7KFM - chains A and B; structure by X-ray diffraction, 1.75 A resolution.

Chain A (and B):
Name: Dehaloperoxidase B
Organism: Amphitrite ornata
Notes: chain B of this document is another copy of the same molecule, construct and numbering; everything in this record applies to it too
UniProtKB: Q9NAV7 (Q9NAV7_9ANNE); residues 1-137 here correspond to UniProt positions 2-138 (UniProt number = residue number + 1)
Amino-acid sequence (137 residues; numbered 1 to 137; the number before each row is that of its first residue):
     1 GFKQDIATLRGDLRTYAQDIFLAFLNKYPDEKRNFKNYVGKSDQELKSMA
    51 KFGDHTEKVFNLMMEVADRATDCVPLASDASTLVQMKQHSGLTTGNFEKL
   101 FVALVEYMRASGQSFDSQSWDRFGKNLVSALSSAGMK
Bound ions: heme Fe: H89 (together with 2-(2-methoxyethoxy)ethanol, oxygen molecule)
Ligand contacts:
  - heme (HEM): F24, E31, N34, F35, H55, K58, V59, L62, M63, L83, M86, Q88, H89, L92, N96, F97, L100, L127
  - oxygen molecule / 2-(2-methoxyethoxy)ethanol: F21, F35, H55, T56, V59, F60, M63, L100
From the paper describing this entry:
  - heme coordination: H55, H89
  - contacts within the chain: F35-Y38 (pi stacking), L83-H89 (hydrogen bond)
  - binding site for 2-(2-methoxyethoxy)ethanol: F21, H55, F60

Interface between chain A and chain B:
Contacting residue pairs (18):
  A7(A) with E65(B)
  R10(A) with R10(B); N61(B); E65(B); D68(B), salt bridge
  G11(A) with N61(B), hydrogen bond (backbone-side chain); E65(B), hydrogen bond (backbone-side chain)
  D12(A) with K58(B), salt bridge
  L13(A) with N61(B)
  R14(A) with R14(B); E57(B)
  E57(A) with R14(B); E57(B)
  K58(A) with G11(B); D12(B), salt bridge
  N61(A) with R10(B); G11(B)
  E65(A) with A7(B)
Other interface residues (no listed pair), chain A (12 interface residues in all): D54, D68
Other interface residues (no listed pair), chain B (12 interface residues in all): L13, R69

In short:
Chain A and chain B each contribute 12 residues to their interface, with 2 hydrogen bonds and 3 salt bridges.
Polar pairs include R10(A)-D68(B), D12(A)-K58(B) and G11(A)-N61(B). Bound to chain A: heme and oxygen molecule
/ 2-(2-methoxyethoxy)ethanol. The paper reports a binding site for 2-(2-methoxyethoxy)ethanol at F21(A),
H55(A) and F60(A); heme coordination by H55(A) and H89(A).
Chain A and chain B are both Dehaloperoxidase B (Amphitrite ornata); the structure, Room temperature
oxyferrous Dehaloperoxidase B, was determined by X-ray diffraction (same publication as 7ADQ and 7KCU).
